PDB entry 9BKK | electron microscopy, 2.51 A resolution | chains P and R of the 5 polymer chains in the assembly

# Chain P
Name: Cholecystokinin-8
Reference sequence: P06307 (CCKN_HUMAN); residues 1-8 here correspond to UniProt positions 96-103 (UniProt number = residue number + 95)
Amino-acid sequence (9 residues; row label = number of the first residue in the row):
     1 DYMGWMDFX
Modified residues: Y2 (O-sulfo-L-tyrosine; TYS); NH2 (amino group) at position 9
Differences from the reference sequence: amidation (9)

# Chain R
Name: Cholecystokinin receptor type A
Source organism: Homo sapiens
Reference sequence: P32238 (CCKAR_HUMAN); residue numbers follow UniProt; this construct covers 2-428
Amino-acid sequence (427 residues; numbered 2 to 428; the number before each row is that of its first residue):
     2 DVVDSLLVNGSNITPPCELGLENETLFCLDQPRPSKEWQPAVQILLYSLI
    52 FLLSVLGNTLVITVLIRNKRMRTVTNIFLLSLAVSDLMLCLFCMPFNLIP
   102 NLLKDFIFGSAVCKTTTYFMGTSVSVSTLNLVAIALERYSAICKPLQSRV
   152 WQTKSHALKVIAATWCLSFTIMTPYPIYSNLVPFTKNNNQTANMCRFLLP
   202 NDVMQQSWHTFLLLLLFFIPGVVMAVAYGLISLELYQGIKFEASQKKSAK
   252 ERKPSTTSSGKYEDSDGCYLQKTRPPRKLELRQLSTGSSSRANRIRSNSS
   302 AANLMAKKRVIRMLIVIVVLFFLCWMPIFSANAWRAYDTASAERRLSGTP
   352 ISFILLLSYTSSCVNPIIYCFMNKRFRLGFMATFPCCPNPGPPGARGEVG
   402 EEEEGGTTGASLSRFSYSHMSASVPPQ
Not modelled in the structure: 2-37, 239-304, 387-428
Disulfide bonds: C114-C196
Differences from the reference sequence: engineered mutation L130 (Phe in P32238), A136 (Ser in P32238), S141 (Gly in P32238), L216 (Ile in P32238), F219 (Leu in P32238), V223 (Ile in P32238), A226 (Met in P32238)
From the paper describing this entry:
  - mutagenesis - Y140T: decreased signaling
  - mutagenesis - F130L/S136A/G141S/I216L/L219F/I223V/M226A: unchanged signaling

# How chain P and chain R interact
Contacting residue pairs (43; chain P residue first):
  D1(P) with M195(R)
  Y2(P) with P101(R); K105(R); D106(R); F107(R); N194(R); M195(R); C196(R); R197(R); S348(R)
  M3(P) with M195(R); R197(R), hydrogen bond (backbone-side chain); E344(R); S348(R)
  G4(P) with R197(R), hydrogen bond (backbone-side chain); E344(R), hydrogen bond (backbone-side chain); S348(R), hydrogen bond (backbone-side chain)
  W5(P) with R197(R); A332(R); N333(R); R336(R), hydrogen bond (backbone-side chain); A343(R), hydrophobic; L347(R), hydrophobic; I352(R), hydrophobic
  M6(P) with F97(R); N98(R); M121(R), hydrophobic; C196(R); R197(R)
  D7(P) with Y176(R), hydrogen bond; H210(R), salt bridge; I329(R); N333(R), hydrogen bond (backbone-side chain)
  F8(P) with N98(R); M121(R); G122(R); L213(R), hydrophobic; F330(R), hydrophobic; L356(R); Y360(R), hydrogen bond (backbone-side chain)
  NH2_9(P) with N98(R), hydrogen bond (backbone-side chain); L356(R); Y360(R)
Interface residues without a listed pair, chain R (31 interface residues in all): C94, V125, F185, F198

# In short
9 residues of chain P face 31 of chain R across their interface; the contacts include 9 hydrogen bonds and 1
salt bridge. Polar pairs include D7(P)-H210(R), M3(P)-R197(R) and G4(P)-R197(R). The paper reports that Y140T
of chain R reduces signaling; F130L/S136A/G141S/I216L/L219F/I223V/M226A of chain R leave signaling unchanged.
Here chain P is Cholecystokinin-8 and chain R is Cholecystokinin receptor type A (Homo sapiens). Entry 9BKK
(Cholecystokinin 1 receptor (CCK1R) sterol 7M mutant, Gq chimera (mGsqi) complex) was determined by electron
microscopy together with 9BKJ from the same study.
